3NFZ - chain A; structure by X-ray diffraction, 2.15 A resolution.

[Chain A]
Name: Aspartoacylase-2
From: Mus musculus
Notes: EC 3.5.1.-
UniProt: Q91XE4 (ACY3_MOUSE); residues 1-318 here = UniProt positions 1-318
Amino-acid sequence (327 residues; row label = number of the first residue in the row; numbers below 1 keep their minus sign (Met-8 is residue -8)):
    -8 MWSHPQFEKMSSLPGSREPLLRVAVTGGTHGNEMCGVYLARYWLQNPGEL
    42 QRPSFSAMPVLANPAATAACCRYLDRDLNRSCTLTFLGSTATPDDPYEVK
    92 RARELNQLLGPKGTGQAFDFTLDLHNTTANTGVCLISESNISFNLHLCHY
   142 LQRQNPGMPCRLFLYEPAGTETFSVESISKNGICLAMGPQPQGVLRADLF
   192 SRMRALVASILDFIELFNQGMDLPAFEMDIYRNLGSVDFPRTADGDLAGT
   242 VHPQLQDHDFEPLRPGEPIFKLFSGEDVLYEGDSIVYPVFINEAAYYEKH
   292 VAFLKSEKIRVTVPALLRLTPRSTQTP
Unresolved in the structure: -8 to 6, 312-318
Construct notes: expression tag (-8 to 0); engineered mutation Ala177 (Glu in Q91XE4)
Ion coordination: Zn2+: His21, Glu24, His116 (together with N-acetyl-L-tyrosine)
Residues lining bound ligands: N-acetyl-L-tyrosine (3NF): His21, Glu24, Arg63, Asn70, Arg71, His116, Asn117, Thr118, Ile127, Glu129, Tyr156, Phe164, Ser165, Cys175, Phe281, Glu284, Tyr287
Curated features (UniProtKB/Swiss-Prot):
  - binding site (Zn(2+)): His21, Glu24, His116
  - binding site (substrate): Arg63, Asn70, Arg71, Tyr287
  - modified residue: Thr317 (Phosphothreonine)
From the paper describing this entry:
  - Zn2+ coordination: His21, Glu24, His116
  - mutagenesis - Y287A: decreased catalytic activity on N-acetyl-L-tyrosine (citing earlier work)
  - binding site for N-acetyl-L-tyrosine: Arg63, Asn70, Arg71, Ile127, Glu129, Tyr156, Phe164, Ser165, Cys175, Tyr287
  - conformationally variable residues (order/disorder transition, side-chain flip): Tyr156, Phe164
  - mutagenesis - E167R (kcat 0.6 s-1): decreased catalytic activity on N-acetyl-L-tyrosine
  - specificity-determining residues: Tyr156, Phe164, Glu167
  - catalytic residues: Tyr287
  - mutagenesis - R63A: abolished catalytic activity (citing earlier work)
  - mutagenesis - N70A: unchanged catalytic activity (citing earlier work)
  - mutagenesis - R71A (2.0-fold), F164A (2.0-fold): increased catalytic activity
  - mutagenesis - Y156A (1.3-fold): decreased catalytic activity
  - mutagenesis - E167R (0.1 s-1): increased catalytic activity on NAD
  - mutagenesis - Y287A (8% of wt-mAA3 kcat): decreased catalytic activity on NAY (citing earlier work)
  - mutagenesis - Y287A: decreased catalytic activity on NA-DCVC
  - mutagenesis - E167R (kcat 0.6 s-1): decreased catalytic activity on NAY

[In short]
Chain A binds N-acetyl-L-tyrosine. His21, Glu24 and His116 form the Zn2+ site. From UniProt: 3 Zn2+-binding
residues and 4 substrate-binding residues. The paper reports the catalytic residue Tyr287; Y287A and E167R
reduce catalytic activity on N-acetyl-L-tyrosine; 7 substitutions were tested in all.
Chain A is Aspartoacylase-2 (Mus musculus); the structure, Crystal structure of murine aminoacylase 3 in
complex with N-acetyl-L-tyrosine, was determined by X-ray diffraction (same publication as 3NH4, 3NH5 and
3NH8).
